6J0V - chain A; structure by X-ray diffraction, 2.31 A resolution.

[Chain A]
Molecule: Regulator of Ty1 transposition protein 107
Source organism: Saccharomyces cerevisiae (strain ATCC 204508 / S288c)
Notes: fragment: NTD domain
UniProtKB: P38850 (RT107_YEAST); residue numbers follow UniProt; this construct covers 1-513
Sequence (513 residues; numbered 1 to 513; the number before each row is that of its first residue):
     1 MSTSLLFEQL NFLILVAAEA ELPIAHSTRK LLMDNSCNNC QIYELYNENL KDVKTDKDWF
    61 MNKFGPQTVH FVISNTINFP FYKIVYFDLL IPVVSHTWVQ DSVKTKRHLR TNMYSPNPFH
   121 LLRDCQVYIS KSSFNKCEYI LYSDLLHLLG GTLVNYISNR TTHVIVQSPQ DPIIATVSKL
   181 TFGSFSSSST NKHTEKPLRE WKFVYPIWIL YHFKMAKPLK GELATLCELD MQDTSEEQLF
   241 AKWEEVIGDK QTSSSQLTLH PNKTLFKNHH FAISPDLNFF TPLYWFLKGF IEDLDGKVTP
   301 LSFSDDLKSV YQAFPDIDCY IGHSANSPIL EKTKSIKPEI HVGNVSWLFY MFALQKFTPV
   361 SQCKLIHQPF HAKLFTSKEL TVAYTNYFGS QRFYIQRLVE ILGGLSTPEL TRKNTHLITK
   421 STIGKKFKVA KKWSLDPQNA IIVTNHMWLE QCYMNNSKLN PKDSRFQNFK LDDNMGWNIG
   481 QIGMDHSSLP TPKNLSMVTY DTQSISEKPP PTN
Unresolved in the structure: 1, 179-199, 250-252, 486-513
UniProt features mapped onto this chain:
  - modified residue: Ser304 (Phosphoserine)

[Overview]
Chain A is Regulator of Ty1 transposition protein 107 (Saccharomyces cerevisiae (strain ATCC 204508 / S288c));
the structure, Crystal Structure of Yeast Rtt107, was determined by X-ray diffraction together with 6J0W, 6J0X
and 6J0Y from the same study.
